9BUO - chains B and C of the 8 polymer chains in the assembly; structure by electron microscopy, 3.68 A resolution.

# Chain B
Name: Light-independent protochlorophyllide reductase subunit B
From: Cereibacter sphaeroides
Notes: EC 1.3.7.7
UniProt: Q9Z5D9 (BCHB_CERS4); residue numbers follow UniProt; this construct covers 1-534
Sequence (534 residues; each row starts with the number of its first residue):
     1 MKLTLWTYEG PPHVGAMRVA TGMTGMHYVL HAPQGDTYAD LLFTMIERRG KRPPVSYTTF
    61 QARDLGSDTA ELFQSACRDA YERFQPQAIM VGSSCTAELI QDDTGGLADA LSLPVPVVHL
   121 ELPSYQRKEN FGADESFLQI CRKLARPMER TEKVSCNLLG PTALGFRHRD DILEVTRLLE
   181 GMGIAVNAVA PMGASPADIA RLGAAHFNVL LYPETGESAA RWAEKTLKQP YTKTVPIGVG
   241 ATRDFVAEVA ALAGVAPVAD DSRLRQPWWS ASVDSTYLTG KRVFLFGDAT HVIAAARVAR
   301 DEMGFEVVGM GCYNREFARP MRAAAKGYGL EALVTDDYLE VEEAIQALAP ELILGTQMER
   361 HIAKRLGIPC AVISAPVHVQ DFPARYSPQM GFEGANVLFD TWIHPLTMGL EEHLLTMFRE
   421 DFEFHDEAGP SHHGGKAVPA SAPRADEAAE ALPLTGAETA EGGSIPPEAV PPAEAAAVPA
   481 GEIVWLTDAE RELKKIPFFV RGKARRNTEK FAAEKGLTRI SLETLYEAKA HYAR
Disordered / not traced: 425-534
Ion coordination: 4Fe-4S cluster Fe near Asp36 (its only coordinating residue here)
Small-molecule neighbours:
  - Protochlorophyllide (PMR), molecule 1: Tyr38, Leu41, Leu42, Met45, Ile46, Val379
  - Protochlorophyllide (PMR), molecule 2: Asp274, Tyr277, Leu410
  - 4Fe-4S cluster (SF4): Pro33, Gln34, Gly35, Asp36, Cys95
UniProt features mapped onto this chain:
  - active site: Asp274 (Proton donor)
  - binding site ([4Fe-4S] cluster): Asp36
  - binding site (substrate): Gly409, Leu410
Reported in the primary citation:
  - mutagenesis - H404A/M408A: abolished catalytic activity

# Chain C
Name: Light-independent protochlorophyllide reductase subunit N
From: Cereibacter sphaeroides
Notes: EC 1.3.7.7
UniProt: B9KK24 (BCHN_CERSK); numbering as in UniProt (aligned over 1-428)
Sequence (428 residues; numbered 1 to 428; the number before each row is that of its first residue):
     1 MSLDLPPPPA RGCRSTEVLK ERGQREVFCG LTGIIWLHRK MQDAFFLVVG SRTCAHLLQS
    61 AAGVMIFAEP RFGTAVLEEK DLAGLADANA ELDREVDRLL ARRPDIRQLF LVGSCPSEVI
   121 KLDLHRAAER LSAHHGPAVR VYNFSGSGIE TTFTQGEDAC LASIVPTLPA TEARELLLVG
   181 ALPDVVEDQA VSLLTQLGIG PVRCLPAHHA AEAPGVGPNT VFALVQPFLG DTHGALTRRG
   241 ARHIAAPFPF GEEGTTLWLK AIADEFGVSA ETFEAVTAAP RARARKAVAA ASEGLRGKSV
   301 FFLPDSQLEP SLARFLTREC GMSAVEVGTP FLHRGILGPD LDLLAEGPVL SEGQDVERQL
   361 DRVRAARPDL TVCGLGLANP LEAEGFTTKW AIELVFTPVH FYEQAGDLAG LFSRPVRRRA
   421 ILRREAAE
Disordered / not traced: 1-21, 424-428
Small-molecule neighbours:
  - Protochlorophyllide (PMR): Phe28, Thr32, Ile35, Ser60, Ala61, Gly63, Leu375, Trp390, Ile392, Glu393, Phe396
  - 4Fe-4S cluster (SF4): Cys29, Leu31, Thr53, Cys54, Leu57, Ser114, Cys115, Pro116, Ser147, Gly148
UniProt features mapped onto this chain:
  - binding site ([4Fe-4S] cluster): Cys29, Cys54, Cys115

# Chain B / chain C interface
Contacting residue pairs (45; chain B residue first):
  Trp268(B) - Asn379(C)
  Trp268(B) - Glu382(C)
  Ser270(B) - Arg418(C)  hydrogen bond (backbone-side chain)
  Ser270(B) - Leu422(C)
  Ala271(B) - Glu382(C)
  Ser272(B) - Asn379(C)
  Val273(B) - Ala378(C)  hydrophobic
  Val273(B) - Asn379(C)
  Val273(B) - Thr388(C)
  Ser275(B) - Arg418(C)  hydrogen bond (backbone-side chain)
  Thr276(B) - Arg414(C)
  Thr276(B) - Arg418(C)
  Leu278(B) - Arg418(C)
  Thr279(B) - Arg414(C)
  Thr279(B) - Arg418(C)  hydrogen bond
  Thr279(B) - Ile421(C)
  Arg300(B) - Ile421(C)
  Asp301(B) - Ile421(C)
  Asp301(B) - Leu422(C)
  Glu302(B) - Leu422(C)
  Met303(B) - Arg418(C)  hydrogen bond (backbone-side chain)
  Met303(B) - Leu422(C)
  Gly304(B) - Arg418(C)
  Gly304(B) - Ile421(C)
  Gly304(B) - Leu422(C)
  Leu414(B) - Val64(C)  hydrophobic
  Leu415(B) - Val64(C)
  Phe418(B) - Arg39(C)
  Phe418(B) - Met65(C)  hydrophobic
  Phe418(B) - Phe396(C)  hydrophobic
  Arg419(B) - Arg39(C)
  Arg419(B) - Ala68(C)
  Arg419(B) - Glu69(C)
  Arg419(B) - Arg71(C)
  Asp421(B) - Gln42(C)
  Asp421(B) - His209(C)  salt bridge
  Phe422(B) - Gln42(C)
  Phe422(B) - Asp184(C)
  Phe422(B) - Ala207(C)
  Phe422(B) - His208(C)
  Phe422(B) - His209(C)  hydrogen bond (backbone-side chain)
  Glu423(B) - His209(C)  hydrogen bond (backbone-side chain)
  Phe424(B) - Ala207(C)  hydrophobic
  Phe424(B) - His209(C)
  Phe424(B) - Ala210(C)  hydrophobic
Also at the interface, not in a pair above, chain B (24 interface residues in all): Glu411, Met417
Also at the interface, not in a pair above, chain C (24 interface residues in all): Arg103, Ala383, Arg417

# In short
The chain B/chain C interface involves 24 residues from each chain, with 6 hydrogen bonds and 1 salt bridge.
Polar pairs include Asp421(B)-His209(C), Ser270(B)-Arg418(C) and Ser275(B)-Arg418(C). One Protochlorophyllide
molecule is bound between chain B and chain C. Chain B binds 4Fe-4S cluster and Protochlorophyllide. From the
paper: H404A/M408A of chain B abolish catalytic activity.
Here chain B is Light-independent protochlorophyllide reductase subunit B and chain C is Light-independent
protochlorophyllide reductase subunit N, both from Cereibacter sphaeroides. Entry 9BUO (CryoEM structure of
DPOR in the presence of ADP-AlF3) was determined by electron microscopy, deposited together with 9E7H, 9EFU,
8VQH, 8VQI and 8VQJ.
